Entry 6LUP (X-ray diffraction, 2.30 A resolution); this record covers chains A and C of the 3 polymer chains in the assembly.

== Chain A ==
Molecule: MHC class I protein
From: Ginglymostoma cirratum
UniProtKB: Q9MX69 (Q9MX69_GINCI); residues 2-268 here correspond to UniProt positions 17-283 (UniProt number = residue number + 15)
Amino-acid sequence (267 residues; numbered 2 to 268; the number before each row is that of its first residue):
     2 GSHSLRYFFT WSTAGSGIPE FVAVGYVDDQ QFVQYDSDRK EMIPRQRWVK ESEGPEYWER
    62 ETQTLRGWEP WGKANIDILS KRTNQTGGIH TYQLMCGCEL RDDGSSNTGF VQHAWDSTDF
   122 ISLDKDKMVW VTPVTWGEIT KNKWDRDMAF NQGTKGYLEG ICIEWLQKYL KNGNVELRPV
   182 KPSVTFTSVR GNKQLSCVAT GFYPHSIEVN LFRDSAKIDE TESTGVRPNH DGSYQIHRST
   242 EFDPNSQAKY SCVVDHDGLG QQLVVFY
Cystine bridges: Cys-99/Cys-163, Cys-198/Cys-253

== Chain C ==
Molecule: Phe-ala-asn-phe-phe-ile-arg-gly-leu
Amino-acid sequence (9 residues; numbered 1 to 9; the number before each row is that of its first residue):
     1 FANFFIRGL

== Chain A / chain C interface ==
Residue-residue contacts (37; chain A residue first):
  Tyr-8(A) with Phe-1(C), hydrogen bond (side chain-backbone); Ala-2(C), hydrogen bond (side chain-backbone)
  Tyr-58(A) with Phe-1(C)
  Arg-61(A) with Phe-1(C)
  Glu-62(A) with Phe-1(C); Ala-2(C), hydrogen bond (side chain-backbone)
  Thr-65(A) with Asn-3(C); Phe-4(C)
  Leu-66(A) with Ala-2(C), hydrophobic
  Gly-68(A) with Ile-6(C)
  Trp-69(A) with Asn-3(C), hydrogen bond (side chain-backbone); Phe-5(C); Ile-6(C), hydrophobic
  Trp-72(A) with Ile-6(C); Arg-7(C), hydrogen bond (side chain-backbone); Gly-8(C)
  Asn-76(A) with Leu-9(C)
  Arg-83(A) with Leu-9(C), hydrogen bond (side chain-backbone)
  Cys-97(A) with Asn-3(C)
  Phe-121(A) with Leu-9(C), hydrophobic
  Thr-141(A) with Leu-9(C), hydrogen bond (side chain-backbone)
  Lys-144(A) with Leu-9(C), hydrogen bond (side chain-backbone)
  Trp-145(A) with Arg-7(C); Gly-8(C), hydrogen bond (side chain-backbone); Leu-9(C), hydrophobic
  Asp-148(A) with Arg-7(C), salt bridge
  Phe-151(A) with Phe-5(C); Arg-7(C)
  Gly-154(A) with Phe-5(C)
  Thr-155(A) with Phe-5(C)
  Tyr-158(A) with Phe-1(C), hydrogen bond (side chain-backbone); Ala-2(C); Asn-3(C), hydrogen bond (side chain-backbone); Phe-5(C), hydrophobic
  Ile-162(A) with Phe-1(C), hydrophobic
  Trp-166(A) with Phe-1(C)
  Tyr-170(A) with Phe-1(C), hydrogen bond (side chain-backbone)
Interface residues without a listed pair, chain A (27 interface residues in all): Leu-6, Leu-80, Tyr-93

== Summary ==
Chain A and chain C form an interface of 27 and 9 residues respectively; the contacts include 12 hydrogen
bonds and 1 salt bridge. Polar contacts include Asp-148(A)/Arg-7(C), Tyr-8(A)/Phe-1(C) and Tyr-8(A)/Ala-2(C).
Chain A is MHC class I protein (Ginglymostoma cirratum) and chain C is Phe-ala-asn-phe-phe-ile-arg-gly-leu;
the structure, Crystal structure of shark MHC CLASS I for 2.3 angstrom, was determined by X-ray diffraction
(same publication as 6LUO).
